Entry 4JE7 (X-ray diffraction, 2.10 A resolution); this record covers chains A and B.

== Chain A (and B) ==
Name: Peptide deformylase 1A, chloroplastic/mitochondrial
From: Arabidopsis thaliana
Notes: EC 3.5.1.88; chain B of this document is another copy of the same molecule, construct and numbering; everything in this record applies to it too
UniProt: Q9FV53 (DEF1A_ARATH); residues 2-190 here correspond to UniProt positions 79-267 (UniProt number = residue number + 77)
Amino-acid sequence (197 residues; row label = number of the first residue in the row):
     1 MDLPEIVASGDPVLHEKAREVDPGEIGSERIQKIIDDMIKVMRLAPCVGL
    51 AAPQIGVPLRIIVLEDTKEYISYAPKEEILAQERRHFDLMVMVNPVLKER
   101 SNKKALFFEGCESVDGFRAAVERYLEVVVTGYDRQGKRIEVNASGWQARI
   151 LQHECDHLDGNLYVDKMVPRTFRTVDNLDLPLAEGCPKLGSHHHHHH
Not modelled in the structure: 1, 195-197 (chain B: 1-2, 192-197)
Construct notes: expression tag (1, 191-197); engineered mutation Cys-47 (Gly124 in Q9FV53), Glu-112 (Leu189 in Q9FV53)
Swiss-Prot annotation at these positions:
  - region (Dimerization): Val-114 to Ala-119, Asp-159 to Asn-177
  - active site: Glu-154
  - binding site (substrate): Pro-46, Val-48, Gly-49, Gly-110
  - binding site (Zn(2+)): Cys-111, His-153, His-157
Metal / ion sites: Zn2+: Cys-111, His-153, His-157 (together with actinonin)
Residues lining bound ligands: actinonin (BB2): Pro-46, Cys-47, Val-48, Gly-49, Leu-50, Ala-51, Gln-54, Tyr-70, Arg-84, Glu-109, Gly-110, Cys-111, Glu-112, Ser-113, Arg-118, Trp-146, Arg-149, Ile-150, His-153, Glu-154, His-157

== Interface between chain A and chain B ==
Pairs across the interface (57):
  Ala-8(A) with Thr-174(B); Asn-177(B), hydrogen bond (backbone-side chain)
  Ser-9(A) with Phe-172(B), hydrogen bond (side chain-backbone); Arg-173(B); Thr-174(B), hydrogen bond (backbone-backbone); Asn-177(B), hydrogen bond (backbone-side chain)
  Gly-10(A) with Phe-172(B); Arg-173(B); Asn-177(B); Leu-180(B)
  Asp-11(A) with Asn-177(B); Leu-180(B)
  His-15(A) with Arg-170(B); Phe-172(B); Ala-183(B)
  Glu-16(A) with Ala-183(B); Glu-184(B), hydrogen bond (side chain-backbone)
  Val-114(A) with Phe-117(B), hydrophobic; Phe-172(B), hydrophobic
  Asp-115(A) with Phe-117(B)
  Phe-117(A) with Val-114(B), hydrophobic; Asp-115(B); Phe-117(B), hydrophobic
  Asp-159(A) with Arg-170(B)
  Gly-160(A) with Arg-170(B)
  Asn-161(A) with Arg-170(B), hydrogen bond
  Val-164(A) with Met-167(B); Phe-172(B), hydrophobic
  Asp-165(A) with Met-167(B); Pro-169(B); Arg-170(B), hydrogen bond (side chain-backbone)
  Met-167(A) with Val-164(B), hydrophobic; Asp-165(B)
  Pro-169(A) with Asp-165(B)
  Arg-170(A) with His-15(B); Asp-159(B), hydrogen bond (side chain-backbone); Gly-160(B), hydrogen bond (side chain-backbone); Asn-161(B), hydrogen bond; Asp-165(B), hydrogen bond (backbone-side chain)
  Phe-172(A) with Ser-9(B), hydrogen bond (backbone-side chain); Gly-10(B); Val-114(B), hydrophobic; Val-164(B), hydrophobic; Phe-172(B), hydrophobic
  Arg-173(A) with Ser-9(B); Gly-10(B)
  Thr-174(A) with Ala-8(B); Ser-9(B), hydrogen bond (backbone-backbone)
  Asn-177(A) with Ala-8(B), hydrogen bond (side chain-backbone); Ser-9(B), hydrogen bond (side chain-backbone); Gly-10(B); Asp-11(B)
  Leu-180(A) with Gly-10(B); Asp-11(B)
  Pro-181(A) with Pro-12(B)
  Ala-183(A) with His-15(B)
  Glu-184(A) with Glu-16(B)
Other interface residues (no listed pair), chain A (27 interface residues in all): Pro-12, Val-168
Other interface residues (no listed pair), chain B (27 interface residues in all): Val-168, Pro-181

== In short ==
Chain A and chain B each contribute 27 residues to their interface, with 15 hydrogen bonds. Among the polar
pairs are Ala-8(A)/Asn-177(B), Ser-9(A)/Phe-172(B) and Ser-9(A)/Asn-177(B). Chain A binds actinonin.
Chain A and chain B are both Peptide deformylase 1A, chloroplastic/mitochondrial (Arabidopsis thaliana); the
structure, Crystal structure of a human-like mitochondrial peptide deformylase in complex with actinonin, was
determined by X-ray diffraction, deposited together with 4JE6 and 4JE8.
